Entry 6I1P (X-ray diffraction, 3.21 A resolution); this record covers chains 6 and 9 of the 16 polymer chains in the assembly.

[Chain 6]
Molecule: NADH-quinone oxidoreductase subunit 6
From: Thermus thermophilus HB8
Notes: EC 1.6.5.11
Reference sequence: Q56218 (NQO6_THET8); residue numbers follow UniProt; this construct covers 1-181
Amino-acid sequence (181 residues; each row starts with the number of its first residue):
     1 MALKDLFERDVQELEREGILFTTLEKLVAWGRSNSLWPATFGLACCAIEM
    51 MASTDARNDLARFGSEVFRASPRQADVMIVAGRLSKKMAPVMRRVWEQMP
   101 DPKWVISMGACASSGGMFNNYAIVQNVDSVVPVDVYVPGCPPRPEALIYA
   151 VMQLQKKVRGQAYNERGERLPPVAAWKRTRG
Unresolved in the structure: 1-15
Metal / ion sites: 4Fe-4S cluster Fe: Cys-45, Cys-46, Cys-111, Cys-140
Residues lining bound ligands: 4Fe-4S cluster (SF4): Ala-44, Cys-45, Cys-46, Gly-82, Arg-83, Gly-109, Ala-110, Cys-111, Phe-118, Gly-139, Cys-140, Pro-141
Swiss-Prot annotation at these positions:
  - binding site ([4Fe-4S] cluster): Cys-45, Cys-46, Cys-111, Cys-140

[Chain 9]
Molecule: NADH-quinone oxidoreductase subunit 9
From: Thermus thermophilus HB8
Notes: EC 1.6.5.11
Reference sequence: Q56224 (NQO9_THET8); numbering as in UniProt (aligned over 1-182)
Amino-acid sequence (182 residues; row label = number of the first residue in the row):
     1 MTLKALAQSLGITLKYLFSKPVTVPYPDAPVALKPRFHGRHVLTRHPNGL
    51 EKCIGCSLCAAACPAYAIYVEPAENDPENPVSAGERYAKVYEINMLRCIF
   101 CGLCEEACPTGAIVLGYDFEMADYEYSDLVYGKEDMLVDVVGTKPQRREA
   151 KRTGKPVKVGYVVPYVRPELEGFKAPTEGGKR
Unresolved in the structure: 1, 182
Metal / ion sites: 4Fe-4S cluster Fe site 1: Cys-53, Cys-56, Cys-59, Cys-108; 4Fe-4S cluster Fe site 2: Cys-63, Cys-98, Cys-101, Cys-104
Residues lining bound ligands:
  - 4Fe-4S cluster (SF4), molecule 1: His-41, Ala-62, Cys-63, Pro-64, Ile-68, Cys-98, Ile-99, Phe-100, Cys-101, Gly-102, Leu-103, Cys-104, Leu-115
  - 4Fe-4S cluster (SF4), molecule 2: Lys-52, Cys-53, Ile-54, Gly-55, Cys-56, Ser-57, Leu-58, Cys-59, Val-70, Tyr-91, Ala-107, Cys-108, Pro-109, Thr-110, Ala-112, Ile-113
Swiss-Prot annotation at these positions:
  - binding site ([4Fe-4S] cluster): Cys-53, Cys-56, Ser-57, Cys-59, Cys-63, Cys-98, Ile-99, Cys-101, Cys-104, Cys-108

[Interface between chain 6 and chain 9]
Contacting residue pairs (72):
  Ala-56(6) / Val-22(9)
  Ala-56(6) / Thr-23(9)
  Arg-57(6) / Thr-23(9)
  Arg-57(6) / Val-24(9)  hydrogen bond (backbone-backbone)
  Arg-57(6) / Ala-32(9)
  Asn-58(6) / Val-24(9)
  Asn-58(6) / Tyr-26(9)
  Arg-62(6) / Val-24(9)  hydrogen bond (side chain-backbone)
  Arg-62(6) / Pro-25(9)
  Arg-62(6) / Tyr-26(9)  hydrogen bond (side chain-backbone)
  Ala-110(6) / Leu-96(9)
  Ala-110(6) / Cys-98(9)
  Ala-110(6) / Ile-99(9)  hydrophobic
  Ser-113(6) / Leu-96(9)
  Ser-113(6) / Tyr-126(9)
  Ser-114(6) / Leu-96(9)  hydrogen bond (side chain-backbone)
  Ser-114(6) / Arg-97(9)  hydrogen bond (side chain-backbone)
  Ser-114(6) / Tyr-126(9)
  Gly-115(6) / Arg-97(9)
  Gly-116(6) / Ala-65(9)
  Gly-116(6) / Arg-97(9)
  Met-117(6) / Ala-65(9)  hydrophobic
  Met-117(6) / Ile-99(9)  hydrophobic
  Asn-119(6) / Arg-97(9)
  Gln-125(6) / Arg-97(9)  hydrogen bond
  Asn-126(6) / Tyr-126(9)
  Asp-134(6) / Tyr-124(9)
  Val-135(6) / Asp-123(9)
  Val-135(6) / Tyr-124(9)  hydrophobic
  Tyr-136(6) / Leu-96(9)  hydrophobic
  Tyr-136(6) / Ala-122(9)
  Tyr-136(6) / Asp-123(9)  hydrogen bond (backbone-backbone)
  Tyr-136(6) / Tyr-124(9)
  Tyr-136(6) / Tyr-126(9)
  Tyr-136(6) / Leu-129(9)  hydrophobic
  Val-137(6) / Ala-122(9)  hydrophobic
  Pro-138(6) / Met-95(9)
  Pro-138(6) / Leu-96(9)  hydrophobic
  Pro-138(6) / Met-121(9)
  Pro-138(6) / Leu-129(9)  hydrophobic
  Cys-140(6) / Ile-99(9)
  Arg-143(6) / Val-31(9)
  Arg-143(6) / Leu-33(9)
  Arg-143(6) / Phe-37(9)
  Arg-143(6) / Phe-119(9)
  Glu-145(6) / Tyr-26(9)
  Glu-145(6) / Val-31(9)
  Glu-145(6) / Phe-119(9)
  Ala-146(6) / Phe-119(9)
  Ile-148(6) / Tyr-26(9)  hydrophobic
  Tyr-149(6) / Tyr-26(9)
  Tyr-149(6) / Glu-120(9)
  Tyr-149(6) / Ala-122(9)  hydrophobic
  Tyr-149(6) / Gln-146(9)
  Ala-150(6) / Ala-122(9)  hydrophobic
  Gln-153(6) / Ala-122(9)
  Gln-153(6) / Tyr-124(9)  hydrogen bond (backbone-side chain)
  Gln-153(6) / Pro-145(9)
  Lys-156(6) / Tyr-124(9)
  Lys-156(6) / Glu-149(9)  salt bridge
  Lys-156(6) / Arg-152(9)
  Lys-157(6) / Tyr-124(9)
  Ala-162(6) / Tyr-124(9)
  Ala-162(6) / Arg-152(9)
  Tyr-163(6) / Arg-148(9)  hydrogen bond (backbone-side chain)
  Tyr-163(6) / Arg-152(9)  hydrogen bond (backbone-side chain)
  Asn-164(6) / Asp-128(9)
  Asn-164(6) / Arg-148(9)
  Glu-165(6) / Asp-128(9)  hydrogen bond (backbone-side chain)
  Glu-165(6) / Lys-144(9)
  Glu-165(6) / Arg-148(9)  salt bridge
  Leu-170(6) / Tyr-124(9)  hydrophobic
Other interface residues (no listed pair), chain 6 (38 interface residues in all): Asp-59, Phe-63, Gly-139, Met-152, Gln-161
Other interface residues (no listed pair), chain 9 (35 interface residues in all): Pro-27, Pro-64, Asn-94, Phe-100, Glu-125

[Overview]
38 residues of chain 6 face 35 of chain 9 across their interface, with 11 hydrogen bonds and 2 salt bridges.
Among the polar pairs are Lys-156(6)/Glu-149(9), Glu-165(6)/Arg-148(9) and Arg-62(6)/Val-24(9). Bound to chain
6: 4Fe-4S cluster. Ligands of chain 9: 4Fe-4S cluster.
Here chain 6 is NADH-quinone oxidoreductase subunit 6 and chain 9 is NADH-quinone oxidoreductase subunit 9,
both from Thermus thermophilus HB8. Entry 6I1P (Respiratory complex I from Thermus thermophilus with bound
NADH) was determined by X-ray diffraction together with 6I0D, 6Q8O, 6Q8W, 6Q8X, 6Y11, 6ZIY and 3 further
entries from the same study.
